Entry 3J8W (electron microscopy, 13.00 A resolution (very low resolution: no residue pairs are listed; an interface is given only as per-side residue counts)); this record covers chains L and E of the 13 polymer chains in the assembly.

[Chain L]
Molecule: H263.A2 light chain
From: Mus musculus
Notes: fragment: variable domain Fab
Chain sequence (109 residues; numbered 1 to 109; the number before each row is that of its first residue):
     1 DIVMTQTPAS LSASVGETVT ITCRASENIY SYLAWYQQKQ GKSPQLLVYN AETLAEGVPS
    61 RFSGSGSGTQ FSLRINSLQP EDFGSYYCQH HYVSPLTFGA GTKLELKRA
Cystine bridges: C23-C88

[Chain E]
Molecule: L1
From: Human papillomavirus type 16
Reference sequence: Q4VRM0 (Q4VRM0_HPV16); residues 21-474 here correspond to UniProt positions 47-500 (UniProt number = residue number + 26)
Chain sequence (455 residues; numbered 20 to 474; the number before each row is that of its first residue):
    20 AVVSTDEYVA RTNIYYHAGT SRLLAVGHPY FPIKKPNNNK ILVPKVSGLQ YRVFRIHLPD
    80 PNKFGFPDTS FYNPDTQRLV WACVGVEVGR GQPLGVGISG HPLLNKLDDT ENASAYAANA
   140 GVDNRECISM DYKQTQLCLI GCKPPIGEHW GKGSPCTQVA VQPGDCPPLE LINTVIQDGD
   200 MVDTGFGAMD FTTLQANKSE VPLDICTSIC KYPDYIKMVS EPYGDSLFFY LRREQMFVRH
   260 LFNRAGTVGE NVPDDLYIKG SGSTANLASS NYFPTPSGSM VTSDAQIFNK PYWLQRAQGH
   320 NNGICWGNQL FVTVVDTTRS TNMSLCAAIS TSETTYKNTN FKEYLRHGEE YDLQFIFQLC
   380 KITLTADVMT YIHSMNSTIL EDWNFGLQPP PGGTLEDTYR FVTSQAIACQ KHTPPAPKED
   440 PLKKYTFWEV NLKEKFSADL DQFPLGRKFL LQLGL
Disordered / not traced: 404-437
Differences from the reference sequence: expression tag (20); conflict Q177 (Asn203 in Q4VRM0), Q181 (Asn207 in Q4VRM0), L472 (Ala498 in Q4VRM0)

[How chain L and chain E interact]
At this resolution (13 A) residue pairs are not listed: 8 residues of chain L and 8 of chain E lie at the interface.

[Summary]
Chain L and chain E each contribute 8 residues to their interface.
Here chain L is H263.A2 light chain (Mus musculus) and chain E is L1 (Human papillomavirus type 16). Entry
3J8W (Cryo-EM reconstruction of quasi-HPV16 complex with H263.A2 Fab) was determined by electron microscopy,
deposited together with 3J8V.
